PDB entry 9D0U | X-ray diffraction, 2.60 A resolution | chain A

Chain A:
Molecule: Cyclin-dependent kinase 2
Organism: Homo sapiens
Notes: EC 2.7.11.22
UniProtKB: P24941 (CDK2_HUMAN); residues 1-298 here = UniProt positions 1-298
Amino-acid sequence (298 residues; numbered 1 to 298; the number before each row is that of its first residue):
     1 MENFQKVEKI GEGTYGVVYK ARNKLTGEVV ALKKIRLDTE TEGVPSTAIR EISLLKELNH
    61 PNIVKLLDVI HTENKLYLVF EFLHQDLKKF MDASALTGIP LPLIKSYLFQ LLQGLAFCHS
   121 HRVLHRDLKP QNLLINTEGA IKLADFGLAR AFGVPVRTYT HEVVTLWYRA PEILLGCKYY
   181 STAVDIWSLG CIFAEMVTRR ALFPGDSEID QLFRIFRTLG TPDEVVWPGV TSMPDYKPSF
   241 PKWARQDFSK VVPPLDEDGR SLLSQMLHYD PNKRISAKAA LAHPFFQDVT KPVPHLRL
Not modelled in the structure: 39-43, 151-152, 161-162
Small-molecule neighbours: A1A1H (6-chloro-8-cyclopentyl-2-[4-(ethanesulfonyl)-2-methylanilino]pyrido[2,3-d]pyrimidin-7(8H)-one): Ile10, Gly11, Val18, Ala31, Val64, Phe80, Glu81, Phe82, Leu83, His84, Gln85, Asp86, Lys89, Gln131, Asn132, Leu134, Ala144, Asp145
Swiss-Prot annotation at these positions:
  - active site: Asp127 (Proton acceptor)
  - binding site (ATP): Ile10 to Val18, Lys33, Glu81 to Leu83, Asp86, Lys129 to Asn132, Asp145
  - binding site (Mg(2+)): Asn132, Asp145
  - site (CDK7 binding): Lys9, Lys88, Lys89, Leu166
  - modified residue: Met1 (N-acetylmethionine), Lys6 (N6-acetyllysine), Thr14 (Phosphothreonine), Tyr15 (Phosphotyrosine), Tyr19 (Phosphotyrosine), Thr160 (Phosphothreonine)
  - natural variant: Pro45 (P45L: In a glioblastoma multiforme sample)
  - mutagenesis: Lys9 (K9F: Reduced phosphorylation by CAK), Thr14 (T14A: 2-fold increase in activity), Tyr15 (Y15F: 2-fold increase in activity), Lys88 to Lys89 (Reduced phosphorylation by CAK), Thr160 (T160A: Abolishes activity), Leu166 (L166R: Reduced phosphorylation by CAK and reduced kinase activity)

In short:
Bound to chain A: compound A1A1H. UniProt lists active-site residue Asp127, 19 ATP-binding residues,
Mg2+-binding residues Asn132 and Asp145 and 7 mutagenesis sites.
Chain A is Cyclin-dependent kinase 2 (Homo sapiens); the structure, Crystal structure of CDK2 in complex with
Cpd 2, was determined by X-ray diffraction, deposited together with 9D0V, 9D0W and 9D0X.
